Entry 8XX9 (X-ray diffraction, 1.55 A resolution); this record covers chain A.

Chain A:
Molecule: alpha-amylase
Source organism: Rhodothermus marinus JCM 9785
Notes: EC 3.2.1.1
Amino-acid sequence (655 residues; row label = number of the first residue in the row):
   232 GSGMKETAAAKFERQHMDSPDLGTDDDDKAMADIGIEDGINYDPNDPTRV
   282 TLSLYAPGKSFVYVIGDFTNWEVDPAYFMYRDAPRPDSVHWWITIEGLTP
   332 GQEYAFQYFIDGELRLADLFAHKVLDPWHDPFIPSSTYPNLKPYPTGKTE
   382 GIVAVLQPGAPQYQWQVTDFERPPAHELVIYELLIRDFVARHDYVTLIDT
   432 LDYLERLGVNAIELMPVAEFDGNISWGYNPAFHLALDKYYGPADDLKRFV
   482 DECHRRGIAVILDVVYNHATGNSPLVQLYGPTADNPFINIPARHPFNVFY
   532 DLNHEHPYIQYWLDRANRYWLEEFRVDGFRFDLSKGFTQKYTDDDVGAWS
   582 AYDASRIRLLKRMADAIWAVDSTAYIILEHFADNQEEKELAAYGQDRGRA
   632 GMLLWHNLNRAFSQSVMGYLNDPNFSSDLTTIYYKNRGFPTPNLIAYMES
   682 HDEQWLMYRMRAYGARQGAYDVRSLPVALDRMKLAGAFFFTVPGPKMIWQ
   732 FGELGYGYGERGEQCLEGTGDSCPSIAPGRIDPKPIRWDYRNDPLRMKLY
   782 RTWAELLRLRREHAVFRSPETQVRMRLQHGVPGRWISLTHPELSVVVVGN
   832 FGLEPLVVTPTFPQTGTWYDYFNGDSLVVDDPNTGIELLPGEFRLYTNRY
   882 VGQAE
Not modelled in the structure: 232-266
Cystine bridges: Cys-746/Cys-754
Ion coordination: Ca2+: Glu-450, Phe-451, Gly-453, Asp-468; Mn2+: Asn-498, His-525, Asp-532, Gly-567

Overview:
Glu-450, Phe-451, Gly-453 and Asp-468 coordinate Ca2+. Asn-498, His-525, Asp-532 and Gly-567 coordinate Mn2+.
Chain A is alpha-amylase (Rhodothermus marinus JCM 9785); the structure, Rhodothermus marinus alpha-amylase
RmGH13_47A CBM48-A-B-C domains, was determined by X-ray diffraction, deposited together with 8XXA.
